PDB entry 8TWC | electron microscopy, 3.00 A resolution | chains CK and DH of the 180 polymer chains in the assembly

== Chain CK (and DH) ==
Name: Coat protein
Source organism: Acinetobacter phage AP205
Notes: chain DH of this document is another copy of the same molecule, construct and numbering; everything in this record applies to it too
Reference sequence: Q9AZ42 (Q9AZ42_9VIRU); residues 1-129 here correspond to UniProt positions 2-130 (UniProt number = residue number + 1)
Chain sequence (129 residues; each row starts with the number of its first residue):
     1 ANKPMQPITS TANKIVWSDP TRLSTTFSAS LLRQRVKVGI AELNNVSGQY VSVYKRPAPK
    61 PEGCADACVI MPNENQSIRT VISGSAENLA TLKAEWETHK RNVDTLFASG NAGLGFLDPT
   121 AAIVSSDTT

== Interface between chain CK and chain DH ==
Pairs across the interface (159):
  Ala1(CK) - Thr128(DH)
  Ala1(CK) - Thr129(DH)  hydrogen bond (backbone-backbone)
  Asn2(CK) - Arg101(DH)  hydrogen bond
  Asn2(CK) - Val124(DH)
  Asn2(CK) - Ser125(DH)  hydrogen bond (side chain-backbone)
  Asn2(CK) - Ser126(DH)
  Asn2(CK) - Asp127(DH)
  Lys3(CK) - Val124(DH)
  Lys3(CK) - Ser125(DH)  hydrogen bond (backbone-backbone)
  Lys3(CK) - Asp127(DH)  hydrogen bond (backbone-backbone)
  Lys3(CK) - Thr129(DH)
  Pro4(CK) - Ile123(DH)
  Met5(CK) - Ile123(DH)  hydrogen bond (backbone-backbone)
  Met5(CK) - Val124(DH)
  Met5(CK) - Ser125(DH)
  Pro7(CK) - Pro119(DH)
  Ala12(CK) - Leu117(DH)
  Ile15(CK) - Leu117(DH)  hydrophobic
  Ile15(CK) - Pro119(DH)  hydrophobic
  Trp17(CK) - Asp118(DH)
  Trp17(CK) - Ile123(DH)
  Phe27(CK) - Asn102(DH)
  Phe27(CK) - Leu106(DH)  hydrophobic
  Phe27(CK) - Ile123(DH)  hydrophobic
  Ala29(CK) - Leu106(DH)  hydrophobic
  Leu31(CK) - Ala112(DH)
  Leu31(CK) - Gly115(DH)
  Leu31(CK) - Phe116(DH)
  Leu31(CK) - Leu117(DH)  hydrophobic
  Arg33(CK) - Gly115(DH)  hydrogen bond (side chain-backbone)
  Leu43(CK) - Glu74(DH)
  Val46(CK) - Ala112(DH)
  Val46(CK) - Gly113(DH)
  Val46(CK) - Leu114(DH)
  Val46(CK) - Gly115(DH)
  Tyr50(CK) - His99(DH)
  Tyr50(CK) - Leu106(DH)  hydrophobic
  Tyr50(CK) - Phe107(DH)
  Tyr50(CK) - Ala112(DH)
  Ser52(CK) - His99(DH)  hydrogen bond
  Tyr54(CK) - Glu95(DH)
  Tyr54(CK) - Ser126(DH)
  Tyr54(CK) - Asp127(DH)  hydrogen bond
  Arg56(CK) - Thr91(DH)
  Arg56(CK) - Glu95(DH)  salt bridge
  Arg56(CK) - Ser126(DH)
  Arg56(CK) - Asp127(DH)  salt bridge
  Pro57(CK) - Asn88(DH)
  Pro59(CK) - Glu87(DH)
  Pro59(CK) - Asn88(DH)
  Pro72(CK) - Val38(DH)
  Pro72(CK) - Gly39(DH)
  Asn73(CK) - Val38(DH)
  Glu74(CK) - Leu43(DH)
  Glu74(CK) - Ser85(DH)  hydrogen bond
  Glu74(CK) - Asn88(DH)
  Asn75(CK) - Ser83(DH)
  Gln76(CK) - Ser83(DH)
  Gln76(CK) - Asn88(DH)
  Gln76(CK) - Thr91(DH)  hydrogen bond
  Gln76(CK) - Leu92(DH)
  Gln76(CK) - Glu95(DH)
  Ser77(CK) - Val81(DH)
  Ser77(CK) - Ile82(DH)
  Ser77(CK) - Ser83(DH)  hydrogen bond (backbone-backbone)
  Ile78(CK) - Val81(DH)
  Ile78(CK) - Glu95(DH)
  Ile78(CK) - Trp96(DH)
  Ile78(CK) - His99(DH)
  Arg79(CK) - Arg79(DH)
  Arg79(CK) - Thr80(DH)
  Arg79(CK) - Val81(DH)  hydrogen bond (backbone-backbone)
  Thr80(CK) - Arg79(DH)
  Thr80(CK) - Thr80(DH)
  Thr80(CK) - His99(DH)  hydrogen bond
  Val81(CK) - Ser77(DH)
  Val81(CK) - Ile78(DH)
  Val81(CK) - Arg79(DH)  hydrogen bond (backbone-backbone)
  Ile82(CK) - Ser77(DH)
  Ser83(CK) - Asn75(DH)
  Ser83(CK) - Gln76(DH)
  Ser83(CK) - Ser77(DH)  hydrogen bond (backbone-backbone)
  Ser85(CK) - Glu74(DH)  hydrogen bond
  Ala86(CK) - Leu114(DH)  hydrophobic
  Asn88(CK) - Arg56(DH)
  Asn88(CK) - Ala58(DH)
  Asn88(CK) - Lys60(DH)
  Asn88(CK) - Glu74(DH)
  Asn88(CK) - Gln76(DH)  hydrogen bond (backbone-side chain)
  Leu89(CK) - Gly113(DH)
  Leu89(CK) - Leu114(DH)  hydrophobic
  Thr91(CK) - Arg56(DH)
  Thr91(CK) - Gln76(DH)  hydrogen bond
  Leu92(CK) - Gln76(DH)
  Leu92(CK) - Phe107(DH)  hydrophobic
  Lys93(CK) - Phe107(DH)
  Lys93(CK) - Ala108(DH)
  Glu95(CK) - Tyr54(DH)
  Glu95(CK) - Arg56(DH)  salt bridge
  Glu95(CK) - Ile78(DH)
  Trp96(CK) - Ile78(DH)  hydrophobic
  Trp96(CK) - Val103(DH)  hydrophobic
  Trp96(CK) - Asp104(DH)  hydrogen bond
  His99(CK) - Tyr50(DH)
  His99(CK) - Ser52(DH)
  His99(CK) - Ile78(DH)
  His99(CK) - Thr80(DH)  hydrogen bond
  Lys100(CK) - Lys100(DH)
  Lys100(CK) - Asp104(DH)  salt bridge
  Asn102(CK) - Phe27(DH)
  Val103(CK) - Tyr50(DH)  hydrophobic
  Val103(CK) - Trp96(DH)  hydrophobic
  Asp104(CK) - Trp96(DH)  hydrogen bond
  Asp104(CK) - Lys100(DH)  salt bridge
  Leu106(CK) - Phe27(DH)  hydrophobic
  Leu106(CK) - Ala29(DH)  hydrophobic
  Leu106(CK) - Tyr50(DH)  hydrophobic
  Phe107(CK) - Tyr50(DH)
  Phe107(CK) - Ile82(DH)  hydrophobic
  Phe107(CK) - Leu89(DH)  hydrophobic
  Phe107(CK) - Leu92(DH)  hydrophobic
  Phe107(CK) - Lys93(DH)
  Ala108(CK) - Lys93(DH)  hydrogen bond (backbone-side chain)
  Ala112(CK) - Leu31(DH)
  Ala112(CK) - Val46(DH)
  Ala112(CK) - Tyr50(DH)
  Gly113(CK) - Val46(DH)
  Gly113(CK) - Leu89(DH)
  Leu114(CK) - Val46(DH)
  Leu114(CK) - Leu89(DH)  hydrophobic
  Gly115(CK) - Leu31(DH)
  Gly115(CK) - Arg33(DH)  hydrogen bond (backbone-side chain)
  Leu117(CK) - Ala12(DH)
  Leu117(CK) - Asn13(DH)
  Leu117(CK) - Lys14(DH)
  Leu117(CK) - Ile15(DH)  hydrophobic
  Leu117(CK) - Ala29(DH)
  Leu117(CK) - Leu31(DH)  hydrophobic
  Pro119(CK) - Ser10(DH)
  Pro119(CK) - Ile15(DH)  hydrophobic
  Ile123(CK) - Pro4(DH)
  Ile123(CK) - Met5(DH)  hydrogen bond (backbone-backbone)
  Ile123(CK) - Trp17(DH)
  Ile123(CK) - Phe27(DH)  hydrophobic
  Val124(CK) - Asn2(DH)
  Val124(CK) - Lys3(DH)
  Val124(CK) - Met5(DH)
  Ser125(CK) - Asn2(DH)
  Ser125(CK) - Lys3(DH)  hydrogen bond (backbone-backbone)
  Ser125(CK) - Met5(DH)
  Ser126(CK) - Asn2(DH)
  Ser126(CK) - Tyr54(DH)
  Asp127(CK) - Asn2(DH)
  Asp127(CK) - Lys3(DH)  hydrogen bond (backbone-backbone)
  Asp127(CK) - Tyr54(DH)  hydrogen bond
  Thr128(CK) - Ala1(DH)
  Thr128(CK) - Asn2(DH)
  Thr129(CK) - Ala1(DH)  hydrogen bond (backbone-backbone)
  Thr129(CK) - Lys3(DH)
Other interface residues (no listed pair), chain CK (73 interface residues in all): Asp19, Thr25, Val38, Ala58, Gly84, Glu97, Arg101, Phe116, Asp118, Ala121
Other interface residues (no listed pair), chain DH (79 interface residues in all): Pro7, Thr11, Asp19, Arg22, Thr25, Asn73, Gly84, Ala86, Glu97, Thr98, Ala121

== In short ==
The interface between chain CK and chain DH involves 73 residues on one side and 79 on the other; the contacts
include 29 hydrogen bonds and 5 salt bridges. Among the polar pairs are Arg56(CK)-Glu95(DH),
Arg56(CK)-Asp127(DH) and Lys100(CK)-Asp104(DH).
Both chains are Coat protein (Acinetobacter phage AP205). Entry 8TWC (Acinetobacter phage AP205 T=3 VLP) was
determined by electron microscopy, deposited together with 8TOB, 8TOC, 8TV9, 8TVA and 8TW2.
